Entry 6FMH (X-ray diffraction, 2.80 A resolution); this record covers chains A and B.

Chain A (and B):
Protein: membrane attack complex assembly inhibitor BGA71
From: Borreliella bavariensis
Notes: chain B of this document is another copy of the same molecule, construct and numbering; everything in this record applies to it too
UniProtKB: Q6ASF4 (Q6ASF4_BORBP); residues 6-195 here correspond to UniProt positions 62-251 (UniProt number = residue number + 56)
Chain sequence (194 residues; row label = number of the first residue in the row):
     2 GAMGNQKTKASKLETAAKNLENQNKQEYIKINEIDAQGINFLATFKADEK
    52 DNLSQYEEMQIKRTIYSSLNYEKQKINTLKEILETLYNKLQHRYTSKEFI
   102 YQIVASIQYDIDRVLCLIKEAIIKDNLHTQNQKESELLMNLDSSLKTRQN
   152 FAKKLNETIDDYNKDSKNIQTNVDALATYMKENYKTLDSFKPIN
Not modelled in the structure: 2-11, 195 (chain B: 2-10, 127-133, 195)
Sequence notes: expression tag (2-5)
From the paper describing this entry:
  - self-association interface (contacts with another copy of this molecule): Cys117

Interface between chain A and chain B:
Contacting residue pairs (24; chain A residue first):
  Glu15(A) - Asn53(B)
  Glu15(A) - Glu58(B)
  Lys26(A) - Tyr29(B)
  Asn53(A) - Ala11(B)  hydrogen bond (side chain-backbone)
  Asn53(A) - Glu15(B)
  Ser55(A) - Glu15(B)
  Gln56(A) - Lys19(B)  hydrogen bond
  Tyr57(A) - Lys120(B)
  Tyr57(A) - Ile124(B)
  Glu58(A) - Glu15(B)
  Glu58(A) - Ile123(B)
  Ser107(A) - Lys125(B)
  Tyr110(A) - Glu121(B)  hydrogen bond
  Tyr110(A) - Ile124(B)  hydrophobic
  Tyr110(A) - Lys125(B)
  Asp111(A) - Lys125(B)  salt bridge
  Arg114(A) - Glu121(B)  salt bridge
  Cys117(A) - Cys117(B)  hydrogen bond
  Lys120(A) - Tyr57(B)
  Glu121(A) - Tyr110(B)
  Ile123(A) - Glu58(B)
  Ile124(A) - Tyr57(B)  hydrophobic
  Lys125(A) - Ser107(B)  hydrogen bond
  Lys125(A) - Tyr110(B)
Interface residues without a listed pair, chain A (19 interface residues in all): Lys19, Ala106
Interface residues without a listed pair, chain B (18 interface residues in all): Ser55, Gln56, Ala106

In short:
The interface between chain A and chain B involves 19 residues on one side and 18 on the other, with 5
hydrogen bonds and 2 salt bridges. Among the polar pairs are Asp111(A)-Lys125(B), Arg114(A)-Glu121(B) and
Asn53(A)-Ala11(B). The paper reports a self-association interface involving Cys117(A).
Chain A and chain B are both membrane attack complex assembly inhibitor BGA71 (Borreliella bavariensis); the
structure, Crystal structure of the membrane attack complex assembly inhibitor BGA71 from Lyme disease agent
Borreliella bavariensis ..., was determined by X-ray diffraction (same publication as 6FL0).
